Entry 5MTC (X-ray diffraction, 1.70 A resolution); this record covers chain A.

Chain A:
Protein: Putative uncharacterized protein orf60T
From: Vibrio phage VP16T
UniProt: Q6VT21 (Q6VT21_9CAUD); residue numbers follow UniProt; this construct covers 1-137
Amino-acid sequence (137 residues; each row starts with the number of its first residue):
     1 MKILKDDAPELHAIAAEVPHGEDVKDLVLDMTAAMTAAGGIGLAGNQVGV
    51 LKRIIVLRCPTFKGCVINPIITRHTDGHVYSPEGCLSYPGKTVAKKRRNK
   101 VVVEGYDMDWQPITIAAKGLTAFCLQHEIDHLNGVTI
Ion coordination: Ni2+ site 1: Met1 (shared with 1 residue of chain B); Ni2+ site 2: His12 (shared with 2 residues of chain B); Zn2+: Cys85, His127, His131

Overview:
The Zn2+ site is built by Cys85, His127 and His131.
Chain A is Putative uncharacterized protein orf60T (Vibrio phage VP16T); the structure, Crystal structure of
PDF from the Vibrio parahaemolyticus bacteriophage VP16T - crystal form I, was determined by X-ray diffraction
together with 5MTD from the same study.
